1NFZ - chains A and B; structure by X-ray diffraction, 1.97 A resolution.

# Chain A (and B)
Protein: Isopentenyl-diphosphate delta-isomerase
Source organism: Escherichia coli
Notes: EC 5.3.3.2; chain B of this document is another copy of the same molecule, construct and numbering; everything in this record applies to it too
UniProtKB: Q46822 (IDI_ECOLI); residue numbers follow UniProt; this construct covers 1-182
Chain sequence (183 residues; row label = number of the first residue in the row):
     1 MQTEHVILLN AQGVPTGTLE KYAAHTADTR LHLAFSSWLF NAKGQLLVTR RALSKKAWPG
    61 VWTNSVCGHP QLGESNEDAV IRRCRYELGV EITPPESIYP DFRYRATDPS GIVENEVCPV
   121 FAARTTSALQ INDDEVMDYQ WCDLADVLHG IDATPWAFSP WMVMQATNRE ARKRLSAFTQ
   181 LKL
Not modelled in the structure: 1-3, 180-183 (chain B: 1-3)
Construct notes: cloning artifact (183)
Covalently attached groups: 4-hydroxy-3-methyl butyl diphosphate (EIP) linked to Cys67
Bound ions: Mn2+: His25, His32, His69, Glu114, Glu116; Mg2+: Cys67, Glu87 (together with 4-hydroxy-3-methyl butyl diphosphate)
Small-molecule neighbours: 4-hydroxy-3-methyl butyl diphosphate (EIP): Lys21, Ala34, Phe35, Arg51, Lys55, Gly68, His69, Arg83, Glu87, Tyr104, Glu114, Glu116, Cys118, Glu135, Trp161
From the paper describing this entry:
  - Mn2+ coordination: His25, His32, His69, Glu114
  - binding site for 4-hydroxy-3-methyl butyl diphosphate: Lys21, Arg51, Lys55, Cys67, Tyr104
  - catalytic residues: Cys67, Tyr104, Glu116 (proposed by the authors, not directly observed)

# Interface between chain A and chain B
Pairs across the interface (35; chain A residue first):
  Arg50(A) - Pro59(B)  hydrogen bond (side chain-backbone)
  Arg50(A) - Gly60(B)  hydrogen bond (side chain-backbone)
  Arg50(A) - Val61(B)
  Arg50(A) - Pro109(B)
  Leu53(A) - Leu53(B)  hydrophobic
  Leu53(A) - Pro59(B)  hydrophobic
  Pro59(A) - Arg50(B)  hydrogen bond (backbone-side chain)
  Pro59(A) - Leu53(B)  hydrophobic
  Gly60(A) - Arg50(B)  hydrogen bond (backbone-side chain)
  Gly60(A) - Gly60(B)
  Val61(A) - Arg50(B)
  Trp62(A) - Trp156(B)
  Trp62(A) - Ala157(B)
  Pro109(A) - Arg50(B)
  Pro109(A) - Met137(B)
  Gln140(A) - Trp156(B)
  Cys142(A) - Trp156(B)  hydrophobic
  Asp146(A) - Ala153(B)
  Asp146(A) - Thr154(B)
  Gly150(A) - Ala153(B)
  Ala153(A) - Asp146(B)
  Ala153(A) - His149(B)
  Ala153(A) - Gly150(B)
  Thr154(A) - Asp146(B)
  Thr154(A) - Val147(B)
  Thr154(A) - Gly150(B)
  Thr154(A) - Phe158(B)
  Trp156(A) - Val48(B)  hydrophobic
  Trp156(A) - Trp62(B)  hydrogen bond (backbone-side chain)
  Trp156(A) - Gln140(B)
  Trp156(A) - Cys142(B)
  Ala157(A) - Trp62(B)
  Ala157(A) - Phe158(B)  hydrophobic
  Phe158(A) - Thr154(B)
  Phe158(A) - Trp156(B)  hydrophobic
Interface residues without a listed pair, chain A (20 interface residues in all): Val48, Met137, Val147, His149
Interface residues without a listed pair, chain B (21 interface residues in all): Asp138

# Overview
The interface between chain A and chain B involves 20 residues on one side and 21 on the other, with 5
hydrogen bonds. Polar contacts include Arg50(A)-Pro59(B), Arg50(A)-Gly60(B) and Trp156(A)-Trp62(B). The paper
reports catalytic residues Cys67(A), Tyr104(A) and Glu116(A); a binding site for 4-hydroxy-3-methyl butyl
diphosphate at Lys21(A), Arg51(A) and Lys55(A) among others.
Chain A and chain B are both Isopentenyl-diphosphate delta-isomerase (Escherichia coli); the structure,
Structure and mechanism of action of isopentenylpyrophosphate-dimethylallylpyrophosphate isomerase: complex
with eipp, was determined by X-ray diffraction.
